Entry 4IRS (X-ray diffraction, 2.80 A resolution); this record covers chains A and B of the 4 polymer chains in the assembly.

== Chain A ==
Protein: Antigen-presenting glycoprotein CD1d1
Source organism: Mus musculus
UniProtKB: P11609 (CD1D1_MOUSE); residues 1-279 here correspond to UniProt positions 19-297 (UniProt number = residue number + 18)
Chain sequence (285 residues; numbered 1 to 285; the number before each row is that of its first residue):
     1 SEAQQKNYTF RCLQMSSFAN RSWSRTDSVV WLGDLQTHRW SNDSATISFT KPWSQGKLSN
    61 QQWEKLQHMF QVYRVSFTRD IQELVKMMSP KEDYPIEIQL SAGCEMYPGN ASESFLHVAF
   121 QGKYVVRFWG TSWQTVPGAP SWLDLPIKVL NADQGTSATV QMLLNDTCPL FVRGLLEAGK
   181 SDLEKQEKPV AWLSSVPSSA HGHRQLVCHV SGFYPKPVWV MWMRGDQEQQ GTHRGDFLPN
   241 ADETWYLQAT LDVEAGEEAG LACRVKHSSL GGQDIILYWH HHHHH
Unresolved in the structure: 1-5, 198-203, 280-285
Differences from the reference sequence: conflict His-201 (Asp219 in P11609); expression tag (280-285)
Cystine bridges: Cys-104/Cys-168, Cys-208/Cys-263
Covalently attached groups: N-acetylglucosamine (NAG) linked to Asn-20, Asn-42; glycan linked to Asn-165
Small-molecule neighbours: 1LA (N-[(2S,3S,4R)-3,4-dihydroxy-1-{[6-O-(pyridin-4-ylcarbamoyl)-alpha-D-galactopyranosyl]oxy}octadecan-2-yl]hexacosanamide): Phe-10, Cys-12, Gln-14, Ser-28, Val-30, His-38, Trp-40, Ile-47, Trp-63, Leu-66, Phe-70, Tyr-73, Ser-76, Phe-77, Asp-80, Ile-81, Leu-84, Val-85, Leu-100, Ala-102, Leu-116, Val-118, Phe-120, Trp-133, Trp-142, Leu-143, Pro-146, Leu-150, Asp-153, Gly-155, Thr-156, Thr-159, Val-160, Leu-163, Leu-164, Cys-168, Phe-171
Swiss-Prot annotation at these positions:
  - binding site (a D-galactosylceramide): Asp-80, Asp-153 to Thr-156
  - glycosylation (N-linked (GlcNAc...) asparagine): Asn-7, Asn-20, Asn-42, Asn-110, Asn-165

== Chain B ==
Protein: Beta-2-microglobulin
Source organism: Mus musculus
UniProtKB: P01887 (B2MG_MOUSE); residues 1-99 here correspond to UniProt positions 21-119 (UniProt number = residue number + 20)
Chain sequence (99 residues; row label = number of the first residue in the row):
     1 IQKTPQIQVY SRHPPENGKP NILNCYVTQF HPPHIEIQML KNGKKIPKVE MSDMSFSKDW
    61 SFYILAHTEF TPTETDTYAC RVKHASMAEP KTVYWDRDM
Unresolved in the structure: 1
Cystine bridges: Cys-25/Cys-80

== Interface between chain A and chain B ==
Contacting residue pairs - 52 pairs, chain A then chain B:
  Leu-13(A) / Ser-55(B)
  Leu-13(A) / Phe-56(B)
  Gln-14(A) / Phe-56(B)
  Met-15(A) / Met-54(B)
  Met-15(A) / Phe-56(B)  hydrophobic
  Met-15(A) / Phe-62(B)  hydrophobic
  Trp-31(A) / Ser-55(B)  hydrogen bond
  Trp-31(A) / Tyr-63(B)
  Gln-36(A) / Asp-53(B)  hydrogen bond
  Arg-39(A) / Asp-53(B)  salt bridge
  Glu-97(A) / Pro-33(B)
  Gln-99(A) / His-31(B)
  Gln-99(A) / Phe-56(B)
  Gln-99(A) / Trp-60(B)  hydrogen bond (side chain-backbone)
  Gln-99(A) / Phe-62(B)
  Leu-100(A) / Phe-56(B)
  Ser-101(A) / Trp-60(B)
  His-117(A) / Trp-60(B)
  Ala-119(A) / Trp-60(B)  hydrophobic
  Gln-121(A) / His-31(B)
  Gly-122(A) / His-31(B)
  Gly-122(A) / Trp-60(B)
  Tyr-124(A) / Trp-60(B)
  Val-190(A) / Pro-14(B)
  Trp-192(A) / Ser-11(B)
  Trp-192(A) / His-13(B)
  Trp-192(A) / Pro-14(B)  hydrophobic
  Trp-192(A) / Pro-15(B)
  Ser-194(A) / Asp-98(B)  hydrogen bond (side chain-backbone)
  Ser-195(A) / Asp-98(B)
  Val-207(A) / Asp-98(B)
  Val-207(A) / Met-99(B)
  His-209(A) / Asp-98(B)
  His-209(A) / Met-99(B)
  Ser-211(A) / Arg-12(B)  hydrogen bond (side chain-backbone)
  Gly-212(A) / Arg-12(B)
  Leu-238(A) / Gln-8(B)
  Leu-238(A) / Tyr-10(B)
  Pro-239(A) / Tyr-10(B)  hydrogen bond (backbone-side chain)
  Pro-239(A) / Tyr-26(B)
  Pro-239(A) / Leu-65(B)
  Asn-240(A) / Tyr-10(B)
  Asn-240(A) / Arg-12(B)
  Asn-240(A) / Asn-24(B)  hydrogen bond
  Asn-240(A) / Leu-65(B)
  Ala-241(A) / Leu-65(B)
  Ala-241(A) / His-67(B)
  Asp-242(A) / Arg-12(B)  salt bridge
  Thr-244(A) / Arg-12(B)
  Tyr-246(A) / Tyr-10(B)  hydrophobic
  Tyr-246(A) / Ser-11(B)
  Gln-248(A) / Met-99(B)
Also at the interface, not in a pair above, chain A (36 interface residues in all): Ser-17, Val-29, Val-118, Val-196, Asp-236
Also at the interface, not in a pair above, chain B (24 interface residues in all): Asp-96, Arg-97

== Overview ==
36 residues of chain A and 24 residues of chain B are in contact, with 7 hydrogen bonds and 2 salt bridges.
Among the polar pairs are Arg-39(A)/Asp-53(B), Asp-242(A)/Arg-12(B) and Trp-31(A)/Ser-55(B). Chain A binds
compound 1LA. N-acetylglucosamine is covalently linked to Asn-20(A) and Asn-42(A).
Here chain A is Antigen-presenting glycoprotein CD1d1 and chain B is Beta-2-microglobulin, both from Mus
musculus. Entry 4IRS (Structure of the mouse CD1d-PyrC-alpha-GalCer-iNKT TCR complex) was determined by X-ray
diffraction, deposited together with 4IRJ.
